Entry 2GIN (X-ray diffraction, 1.80 A resolution); this record covers chains A and B of the 3 polymer chains in the assembly.

# Chain A (and B)
Molecule: Allene oxide cyclase 2
Organism: Arabidopsis thaliana
Notes: EC 5.3.99.6; fragment: Allene oxide cyclase 2; chain B of this document is another copy of the same molecule, construct and numbering; everything in this record applies to it too
UniProtKB: Q9LS02 (AOC2_ARATH); residues 13-188 here correspond to UniProt positions 78-253 (UniProt number = residue number + 65)
Chain sequence (188 residues; each row starts with the number of its first residue):
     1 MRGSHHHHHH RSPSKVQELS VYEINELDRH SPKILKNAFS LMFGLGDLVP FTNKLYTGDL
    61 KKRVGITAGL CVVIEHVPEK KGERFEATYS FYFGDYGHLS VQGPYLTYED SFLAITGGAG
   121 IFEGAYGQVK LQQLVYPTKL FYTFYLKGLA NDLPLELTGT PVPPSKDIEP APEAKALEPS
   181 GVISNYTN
Unresolved in the structure: 1-15
Differences from the reference sequence: initiating methionine (1); cloning artifact (2-4, 11-12); expression tag (5-10)

# How chain A and chain B interact
Contacting residue pairs (48):
  R29(A) with E75(B), salt bridge
  H30(A) with L45(B)
  S31(A) with L45(B)
  K33(A) with N37(B), hydrogen bond (side chain-backbone); F39(B); L45(B); G46(B)
  L35(A) with N37(B); G46(B); L48(B), hydrophobic
  P50(A) with L45(B), hydrophobic; G46(B)
  F51(A) with L45(B)
  T52(A) with I74(B)
  A68(A) with I74(B), hydrophobic; E86(B)
  G69(A) with I74(B)
  T88(A) with T88(B); Q102(B)
  S90(A) with E86(B), hydrogen bond; Q102(B)
  Y92(A) with R84(B); E86(B), hydrogen bond; G103(B); P104(B)
  H98(A) with Q102(B); G103(B); P104(B); F112(B); L113(B); A114(B)
  S100(A) with Q102(B), hydrogen bond (side chain-backbone)
  V101(A) with Q102(B)
  T116(A) with Q102(B), hydrogen bond; I115(B); T116(B)
  G117(A) with A114(B)
  G118(A) with A114(B); G127(B)
  A119(A) with F112(B), hydrophobic; Q128(B)
  G120(A) with Q128(B), hydrogen bond (backbone-side chain)
  E123(A) with G127(B); Q128(B); K147(B), salt bridge
  G124(A) with Y126(B)
  T187(A) with R84(B)
  N188(A) with E75(B)
Interface residues without a listed pair, chain A (30 interface residues in all): L48, I66, L70, Y89, Q102
Interface residues without a listed pair, chain B (25 interface residues in all): A38, L70, V72

# Summary
30 residues of chain A and 25 residues of chain B are in contact; the contacts include 6 hydrogen bonds and 2
salt bridges. Polar contacts include R29(A)-E75(B), E123(A)-K147(B) and K33(A)-N37(B).
Chain A and chain B are both Allene oxide cyclase 2 (Arabidopsis thaliana); the structure, X-ray structure of
the wt allene oxide cyclase 2 from arabidopsis thaliana, was determined by X-ray diffraction together with
2DIO and 2BRJ from the same study.
